PDB entry 4PP8 | X-ray diffraction, 1.95 A resolution | chains A and B of the 4 polymer chains in the assembly

[Chain A (and B)]
Molecule: NKG2-D type II integral membrane protein
Organism: Mus musculus
Notes: fragment: rae-1beta; chain B of this document is another copy of the same molecule, construct and numbering; everything in this record applies to it too
UniProt: O54709 (NKG2D_MOUSE); residues 109-232 here = UniProt positions 109-232
Amino-acid sequence (125 residues; row label = number of the first residue in the row):
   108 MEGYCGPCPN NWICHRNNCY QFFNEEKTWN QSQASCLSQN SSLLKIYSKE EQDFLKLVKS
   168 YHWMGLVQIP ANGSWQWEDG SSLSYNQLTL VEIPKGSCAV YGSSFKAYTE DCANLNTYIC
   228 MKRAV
Disulfide bonds: Cys112-Cys121, Cys115-Cys126, Cys143-Cys227, Cys205-Cys219
Sequence notes: initiating methionine (108)
Curated features (UniProtKB/Swiss-Prot):
  - glycosylation (N-linked (GlcNAc...) asparagine): Asn137, Asn147, Asn179

[Chain A / chain B interface]
Residue-residue contacts - 52 pairs, chain A then chain B:
  Met108(A) with Asn117(B)
  Glu109(A) with Pro114(B); Cys115(B); Pro116(B); Lys229(B), salt bridge
  Gly110(A) with Pro114(B); Cys115(B), hydrogen bond (backbone-backbone)
  Tyr111(A) with Met108(B), hydrophobic; Tyr111(B), hydrophobic; Cys112(B); Gly113(B); Pro114(B)
  Cys112(A) with Tyr111(B); Cys112(B), hydrogen bond (backbone-backbone)
  Gly113(A) with Tyr111(B)
  Pro114(A) with Gly110(B); Tyr111(B)
  Cys115(A) with Gly110(B), hydrogen bond (backbone-backbone)
  Asn118(A) with His122(B), hydrogen bond (backbone-side chain); Arg123(B), hydrogen bond
  Trp119(A) with His122(B)
  Ile120(A) with Ile120(B), hydrophobic; Cys121(B); His122(B); Phe161(B), hydrophobic
  Cys121(A) with Ile120(B); Cys121(B), hydrogen bond (backbone-backbone)
  His122(A) with Asn118(B), hydrogen bond (side chain-backbone); Trp119(B); Ile120(B)
  Arg123(A) with Asn118(B)
  Phe129(A) with Phe161(B), hydrophobic; Leu164(B), hydrophobic
  Asn131(A) with Lys163(B)
  Asp160(A) with Asn131(B)
  Phe161(A) with Ile120(B), hydrophobic; Phe129(B), hydrophobic
  Lys163(A) with Asn131(B), hydrogen bond; Lys166(B)
  Leu164(A) with Phe129(B), hydrophobic; Leu164(B); Val165(B); Lys166(B), hydrogen bond (backbone-backbone); His169(B)
  Val165(A) with Leu164(B)
  Lys166(A) with Lys163(B), hydrogen bond (side chain-backbone); Leu164(B), hydrogen bond (backbone-backbone); Lys166(B); Ser210(B); Ser211(B)
  Ser210(A) with Lys166(B)
  Ser211(A) with Lys166(B)
Interface residues without a listed pair, chain A (25 interface residues in all): His169
Interface residues without a listed pair, chain B (27 interface residues in all): Ser167

[Overview]
Chain A and chain B form an interface of 25 and 27 residues respectively; the contacts include 11 hydrogen
bonds and 1 salt bridge. Among the polar pairs are Glu109(A)-Lys229(B), Asn118(A)-His122(B) and
Asn118(A)-Arg123(B).
Both chains are NKG2-D type II integral membrane protein (Mus musculus). Entry 4PP8 (Crystal structure of
murine NK cell ligand RAE-1 beta in complex with NKG2D) was determined by X-ray diffraction.
